Entry 6MDZ (X-ray diffraction, 3.40 A resolution); this record covers chains A and E of the 3 polymer chains in the assembly.

[Chain A]
Protein: Protein argonaute-2
Source organism: Homo sapiens
Notes: EC 3.1.26.-
UniProt: Q9UKV8 (AGO2_HUMAN); numbering as in UniProt (aligned over 1-859)
Sequence (859 residues; each row starts with the number of its first residue):
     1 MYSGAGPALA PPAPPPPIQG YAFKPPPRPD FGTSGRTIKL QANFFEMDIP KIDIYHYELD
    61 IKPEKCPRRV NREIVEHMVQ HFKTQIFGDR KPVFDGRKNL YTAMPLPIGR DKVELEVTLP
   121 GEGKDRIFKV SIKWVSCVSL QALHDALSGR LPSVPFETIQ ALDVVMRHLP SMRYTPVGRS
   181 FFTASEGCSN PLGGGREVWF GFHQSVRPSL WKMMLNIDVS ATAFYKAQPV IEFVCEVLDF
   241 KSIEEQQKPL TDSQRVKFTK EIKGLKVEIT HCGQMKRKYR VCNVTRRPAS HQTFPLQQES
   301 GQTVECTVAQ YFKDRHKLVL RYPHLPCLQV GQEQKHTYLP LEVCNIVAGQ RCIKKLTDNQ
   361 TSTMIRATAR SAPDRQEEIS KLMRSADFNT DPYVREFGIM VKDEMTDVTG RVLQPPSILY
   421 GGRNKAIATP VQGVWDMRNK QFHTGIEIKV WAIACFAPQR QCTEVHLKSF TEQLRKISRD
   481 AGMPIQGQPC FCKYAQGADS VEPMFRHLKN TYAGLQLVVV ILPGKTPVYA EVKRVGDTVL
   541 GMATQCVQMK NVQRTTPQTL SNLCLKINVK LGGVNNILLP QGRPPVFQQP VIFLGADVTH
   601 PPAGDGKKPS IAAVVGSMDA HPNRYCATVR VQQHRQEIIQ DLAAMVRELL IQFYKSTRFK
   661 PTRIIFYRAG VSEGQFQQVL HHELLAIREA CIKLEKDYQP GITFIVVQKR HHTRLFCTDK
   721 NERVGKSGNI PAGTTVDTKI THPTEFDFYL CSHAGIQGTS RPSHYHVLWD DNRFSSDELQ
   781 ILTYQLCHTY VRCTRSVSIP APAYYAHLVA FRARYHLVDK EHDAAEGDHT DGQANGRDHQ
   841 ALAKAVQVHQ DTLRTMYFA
Not modelled in the structure: 1-21, 89-90, 121-126, 273-275, 603-606, 819-837
Sequence notes: engineered mutation Asp387 (Ser in Q9UKV8), Ala669 (Asp in Q9UKV8), Ala824 (Ser in Q9UKV8), Asp828 (Ser in Q9UKV8), Asp831 (Ser in Q9UKV8), Ala834 (Ser in Q9UKV8)
Curated features (UniProtKB/Swiss-Prot):
  - region: Tyr311 to His316 (Interaction with guide RNA), Phe587 to Pro590 (Interaction with GW182 family members), Leu650 to Lys660 (Interaction with GW182 family members), Lys709, Arg710 (Interaction with guide RNA), His753 to Arg761 (Interaction with guide RNA), Tyr790 to Arg812 (Interaction with guide RNA)
  - binding site (a divalent metal cation): Asp597, His807
  - modified residue: Tyr2 (3'-nitrotyrosine), Pro700 (4-hydroxyproline)
  - natural variant: Leu192 (L192P: In LESKRES), Gly201 (G201C: In LESKRES; G201V: In LESKRES), His203 (H203Q: In LESKRES), Thr357 (T357M: In LESKRES), Met364 (M364T: In LESKRES), Ala367 (A367P: In LESKRES), Gly573 (G573S: In LESKRES), Gly733 (G733R: In LESKRES), Cys751 (C751Y: In LESKRES), Ser760 (S760R: In LESKRES)
  - mutagenesis: Leu140 (L140W: No effect), Phe470 (F470V: No effect on miRNA-binding or target mRNA cleavage. Abrogates binding to the 7-methylguanosine cap of mRNA and prevents inhibition of translation. Abolishes interaction with TNRC6C ...), Phe505 (F505V: No effect on miRNA-binding or target mRNA cleavage. Abrogates binding to the 7-methylguanosine cap of mRNA and prevents inhibition of translation and abolishes interaction with TNRC6C ...), Lys533 (K533A: Impairs RNA cleavage), Gln545 (Q545A: Impairs RNA cleavage), Lys570 (K570A: Impairs RNA cleavage), Asp597 (D597A: Abrogates RNA cleavage but does not affect binding to siRNA or translational repression), Gln633 (Q633A: No effect; Q633R: Abrogates RNA cleavage. Binds siRNA), His634 (H634P/A: Abrogates RNA cleavage. Binds siRNA), Glu673 (E673A: Impairs RNA cleavage; E673G: No effect on RNA cleavage), Phe676 (F676A/I/M/R/Y: Impairs RNA cleavage; F676V: Abrogates RNA cleavage), His682 (H682Y: No effect), 5 further mutagenesis entries in UniProt
Small-molecule neighbours:
  - phenol (IPH), molecule 1: Phe587, Gln589, Pro590, Val591, Asp619, Ala620, Phe653, Phe659
  - phenol (IPH), molecule 2: Leu650, Ile651, Tyr654, Lys660, Pro661, Leu694, Glu695, Tyr698
What the authors report for this chain:
  - conformationally variable residues (loop rearrangement): Glu64 to Arg69, Asp95 to Asn99, Gly349 to Thr357

[Chain E]
Molecule: 23-nt RNA strand
Sequence (23 nucleotides; each row starts with the number of its first residue):
     1 AAACACCAUU UCCACACUCC AAA

[How chain A and chain E interact]
Contacting residue pairs (27; chain A residue first):
  Lys65(A) with A5(E), hydrogen bond to the sugar; C6(E), sugar contact
  Cys66(A) with C6(E), sugar contact
  Pro67(A) with C6(E), phosphate contact
  Arg97(A) with C7(E), phosphate contact
  Arg179(A) with U11(E), base contact
  Thr361(A) with A16(E), sugar contact
  Ile365(A) with C17(E), sugar contact
  Thr556(A) with A21(E), sugar contact
  Gln558(A) with C20(E), hydrogen bond to the sugar
  Thr599(A) with C12(E), phosphate contact; C13(E), hydrogen bond to the phosphate
  His600(A) with U11(E), salt bridge to the phosphate; C12(E), hydrogen bond to the sugar
  Arg635(A) with U10(E), sugar contact
  Glu637(A) with U11(E), phosphate contact; C12(E), phosphate contact
  Gly670(A) with C12(E), phosphate contact
  Gln675(A) with U10(E), hydrogen bond to the phosphate
  Ile756(A) with U18(E), base contact; C19(E), sugar contact
  Gln757(A) with C17(E), hydrogen bond to the sugar; U18(E), hydrogen bond to the sugar
  His807(A) with C13(E), phosphate contact
  Phe811(A) with C13(E), phosphate contact; A14(E), phosphate contact
  Arg814(A) with C13(E), sugar contact
Also at the interface, not in a pair above, chain A (26 interface residues in all): Glu64, Arg68, Lys355, Val598, Pro601, Arg710
Also at the interface, not in a pair above, chain E (15 interface residues in all): C15

[Summary]
26 residues of chain A and 15 residues of chain E are in contact, with 7 hydrogen bonds and 1 salt bridge.
Polar contacts include Lys65(A)-A5(E), Gln558(A)-C20(E) and His600(A)-C12(E). Ligands of chain A: phenol. From
the paper: conformational variability at Glu64(A), Asp95(A) and Gly349(A).
Here chain A is Protein argonaute-2 (Homo sapiens) and chain E is a 23-nt RNA strand. Entry 6MDZ (Human
Argonaute2-miR-122 bound to a target RNA with two central mismatches (bu2)) was determined by X-ray
diffraction, deposited together with 6MFN, 6MFR and 6NIT.
